PDB entry 1MO2 | X-ray diffraction, 3.00 A resolution | chains A and B

# Chain A (and B)
Protein: Erythronolide synthase, modules 5 and 6
From: Saccharopolyspora erythraea
Notes: EC 2.3.1.94; fragment: Thioesterase Domain; chain B of this document is another copy of the same molecule, construct and numbering; everything in this record applies to it too
UniProt: Q03133 (ERYA3_SACER); residues 4-283 here correspond to UniProt positions 2893-3172 (UniProt number = residue number + 2889)
Amino-acid sequence (294 residues; numbered 1 to 294; the number before each row is that of its first residue):
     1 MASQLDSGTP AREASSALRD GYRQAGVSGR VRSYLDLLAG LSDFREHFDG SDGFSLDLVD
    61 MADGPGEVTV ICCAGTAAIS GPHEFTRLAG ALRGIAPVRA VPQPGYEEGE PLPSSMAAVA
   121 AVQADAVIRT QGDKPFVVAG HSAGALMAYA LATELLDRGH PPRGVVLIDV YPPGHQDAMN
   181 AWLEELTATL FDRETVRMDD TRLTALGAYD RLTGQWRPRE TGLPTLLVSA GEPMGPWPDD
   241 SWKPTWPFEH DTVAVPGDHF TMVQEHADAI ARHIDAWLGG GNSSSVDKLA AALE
Unresolved in the structure: 1-25, 192-195, 281-294
Construct notes: insertion (1-3, 284-294)
Curated features (UniProtKB/Swiss-Prot):
  - active site: Ser142 (Nucleophile), His259 (Proton acceptor)
  - binding site (substrate): Thr76, Ala143, Asp169

# How chain A and chain B interact
Residue-residue contacts - 14 pairs, chain A then chain B:
  Arg30(A) - Phe44(B)
  Ser33(A) - Phe44(B)
  Tyr34(A) - Leu41(B)  hydrophobic
  Tyr34(A) - Phe44(B)  hydrophobic
  Leu37(A) - Gly40(B)
  Leu37(A) - Leu41(B)
  Gly40(A) - Leu37(B)
  Leu41(A) - Tyr34(B)  hydrophobic
  Leu41(A) - Leu37(B)  hydrophobic
  Leu41(A) - Leu38(B)  hydrophobic
  Leu41(A) - Leu41(B)  hydrophobic
  Phe44(A) - Arg30(B)
  Phe44(A) - Tyr34(B)  hydrophobic
  Phe44(A) - Leu37(B)  hydrophobic
Interface residues without a listed pair, chain A (9 interface residues in all): Leu190, Asp200
Interface residues without a listed pair, chain B (9 interface residues in all): Ser33, Met198

# In short
The chain A/chain B interface involves 9 residues from each chain. UniProt lists active-site residues
Ser142(A) and His259(A) and 3 substrate-binding residues on chain A.
Chain A and chain B are both Erythronolide synthase, modules 5 and 6 (Saccharopolyspora erythraea); the
structure, Thioesterase Domain from 6-Deoxyerythronolide Synthase (DEBS TE), pH 8.5, was determined by X-ray
diffraction, deposited together with 1MN6, 1MNA and 1MNQ.
